Entry 7Z8K (electron microscopy, 4.37 A resolution (low resolution: residue-level contacts below are approximate; hydrogen-bond / salt-bridge calls are withheld)); this record covers chains e and i of the 9 polymer chains in the assembly.

[Chain e]
Protein: Cytoplasmic dynein 1 heavy chain 1
Source organism: Homo sapiens
UniProt: Q14204 (DYHC1_HUMAN); residues 1-4646 here = UniProt positions 1-4646
Amino-acid sequence (4646 residues; each row starts with the number of its first residue):
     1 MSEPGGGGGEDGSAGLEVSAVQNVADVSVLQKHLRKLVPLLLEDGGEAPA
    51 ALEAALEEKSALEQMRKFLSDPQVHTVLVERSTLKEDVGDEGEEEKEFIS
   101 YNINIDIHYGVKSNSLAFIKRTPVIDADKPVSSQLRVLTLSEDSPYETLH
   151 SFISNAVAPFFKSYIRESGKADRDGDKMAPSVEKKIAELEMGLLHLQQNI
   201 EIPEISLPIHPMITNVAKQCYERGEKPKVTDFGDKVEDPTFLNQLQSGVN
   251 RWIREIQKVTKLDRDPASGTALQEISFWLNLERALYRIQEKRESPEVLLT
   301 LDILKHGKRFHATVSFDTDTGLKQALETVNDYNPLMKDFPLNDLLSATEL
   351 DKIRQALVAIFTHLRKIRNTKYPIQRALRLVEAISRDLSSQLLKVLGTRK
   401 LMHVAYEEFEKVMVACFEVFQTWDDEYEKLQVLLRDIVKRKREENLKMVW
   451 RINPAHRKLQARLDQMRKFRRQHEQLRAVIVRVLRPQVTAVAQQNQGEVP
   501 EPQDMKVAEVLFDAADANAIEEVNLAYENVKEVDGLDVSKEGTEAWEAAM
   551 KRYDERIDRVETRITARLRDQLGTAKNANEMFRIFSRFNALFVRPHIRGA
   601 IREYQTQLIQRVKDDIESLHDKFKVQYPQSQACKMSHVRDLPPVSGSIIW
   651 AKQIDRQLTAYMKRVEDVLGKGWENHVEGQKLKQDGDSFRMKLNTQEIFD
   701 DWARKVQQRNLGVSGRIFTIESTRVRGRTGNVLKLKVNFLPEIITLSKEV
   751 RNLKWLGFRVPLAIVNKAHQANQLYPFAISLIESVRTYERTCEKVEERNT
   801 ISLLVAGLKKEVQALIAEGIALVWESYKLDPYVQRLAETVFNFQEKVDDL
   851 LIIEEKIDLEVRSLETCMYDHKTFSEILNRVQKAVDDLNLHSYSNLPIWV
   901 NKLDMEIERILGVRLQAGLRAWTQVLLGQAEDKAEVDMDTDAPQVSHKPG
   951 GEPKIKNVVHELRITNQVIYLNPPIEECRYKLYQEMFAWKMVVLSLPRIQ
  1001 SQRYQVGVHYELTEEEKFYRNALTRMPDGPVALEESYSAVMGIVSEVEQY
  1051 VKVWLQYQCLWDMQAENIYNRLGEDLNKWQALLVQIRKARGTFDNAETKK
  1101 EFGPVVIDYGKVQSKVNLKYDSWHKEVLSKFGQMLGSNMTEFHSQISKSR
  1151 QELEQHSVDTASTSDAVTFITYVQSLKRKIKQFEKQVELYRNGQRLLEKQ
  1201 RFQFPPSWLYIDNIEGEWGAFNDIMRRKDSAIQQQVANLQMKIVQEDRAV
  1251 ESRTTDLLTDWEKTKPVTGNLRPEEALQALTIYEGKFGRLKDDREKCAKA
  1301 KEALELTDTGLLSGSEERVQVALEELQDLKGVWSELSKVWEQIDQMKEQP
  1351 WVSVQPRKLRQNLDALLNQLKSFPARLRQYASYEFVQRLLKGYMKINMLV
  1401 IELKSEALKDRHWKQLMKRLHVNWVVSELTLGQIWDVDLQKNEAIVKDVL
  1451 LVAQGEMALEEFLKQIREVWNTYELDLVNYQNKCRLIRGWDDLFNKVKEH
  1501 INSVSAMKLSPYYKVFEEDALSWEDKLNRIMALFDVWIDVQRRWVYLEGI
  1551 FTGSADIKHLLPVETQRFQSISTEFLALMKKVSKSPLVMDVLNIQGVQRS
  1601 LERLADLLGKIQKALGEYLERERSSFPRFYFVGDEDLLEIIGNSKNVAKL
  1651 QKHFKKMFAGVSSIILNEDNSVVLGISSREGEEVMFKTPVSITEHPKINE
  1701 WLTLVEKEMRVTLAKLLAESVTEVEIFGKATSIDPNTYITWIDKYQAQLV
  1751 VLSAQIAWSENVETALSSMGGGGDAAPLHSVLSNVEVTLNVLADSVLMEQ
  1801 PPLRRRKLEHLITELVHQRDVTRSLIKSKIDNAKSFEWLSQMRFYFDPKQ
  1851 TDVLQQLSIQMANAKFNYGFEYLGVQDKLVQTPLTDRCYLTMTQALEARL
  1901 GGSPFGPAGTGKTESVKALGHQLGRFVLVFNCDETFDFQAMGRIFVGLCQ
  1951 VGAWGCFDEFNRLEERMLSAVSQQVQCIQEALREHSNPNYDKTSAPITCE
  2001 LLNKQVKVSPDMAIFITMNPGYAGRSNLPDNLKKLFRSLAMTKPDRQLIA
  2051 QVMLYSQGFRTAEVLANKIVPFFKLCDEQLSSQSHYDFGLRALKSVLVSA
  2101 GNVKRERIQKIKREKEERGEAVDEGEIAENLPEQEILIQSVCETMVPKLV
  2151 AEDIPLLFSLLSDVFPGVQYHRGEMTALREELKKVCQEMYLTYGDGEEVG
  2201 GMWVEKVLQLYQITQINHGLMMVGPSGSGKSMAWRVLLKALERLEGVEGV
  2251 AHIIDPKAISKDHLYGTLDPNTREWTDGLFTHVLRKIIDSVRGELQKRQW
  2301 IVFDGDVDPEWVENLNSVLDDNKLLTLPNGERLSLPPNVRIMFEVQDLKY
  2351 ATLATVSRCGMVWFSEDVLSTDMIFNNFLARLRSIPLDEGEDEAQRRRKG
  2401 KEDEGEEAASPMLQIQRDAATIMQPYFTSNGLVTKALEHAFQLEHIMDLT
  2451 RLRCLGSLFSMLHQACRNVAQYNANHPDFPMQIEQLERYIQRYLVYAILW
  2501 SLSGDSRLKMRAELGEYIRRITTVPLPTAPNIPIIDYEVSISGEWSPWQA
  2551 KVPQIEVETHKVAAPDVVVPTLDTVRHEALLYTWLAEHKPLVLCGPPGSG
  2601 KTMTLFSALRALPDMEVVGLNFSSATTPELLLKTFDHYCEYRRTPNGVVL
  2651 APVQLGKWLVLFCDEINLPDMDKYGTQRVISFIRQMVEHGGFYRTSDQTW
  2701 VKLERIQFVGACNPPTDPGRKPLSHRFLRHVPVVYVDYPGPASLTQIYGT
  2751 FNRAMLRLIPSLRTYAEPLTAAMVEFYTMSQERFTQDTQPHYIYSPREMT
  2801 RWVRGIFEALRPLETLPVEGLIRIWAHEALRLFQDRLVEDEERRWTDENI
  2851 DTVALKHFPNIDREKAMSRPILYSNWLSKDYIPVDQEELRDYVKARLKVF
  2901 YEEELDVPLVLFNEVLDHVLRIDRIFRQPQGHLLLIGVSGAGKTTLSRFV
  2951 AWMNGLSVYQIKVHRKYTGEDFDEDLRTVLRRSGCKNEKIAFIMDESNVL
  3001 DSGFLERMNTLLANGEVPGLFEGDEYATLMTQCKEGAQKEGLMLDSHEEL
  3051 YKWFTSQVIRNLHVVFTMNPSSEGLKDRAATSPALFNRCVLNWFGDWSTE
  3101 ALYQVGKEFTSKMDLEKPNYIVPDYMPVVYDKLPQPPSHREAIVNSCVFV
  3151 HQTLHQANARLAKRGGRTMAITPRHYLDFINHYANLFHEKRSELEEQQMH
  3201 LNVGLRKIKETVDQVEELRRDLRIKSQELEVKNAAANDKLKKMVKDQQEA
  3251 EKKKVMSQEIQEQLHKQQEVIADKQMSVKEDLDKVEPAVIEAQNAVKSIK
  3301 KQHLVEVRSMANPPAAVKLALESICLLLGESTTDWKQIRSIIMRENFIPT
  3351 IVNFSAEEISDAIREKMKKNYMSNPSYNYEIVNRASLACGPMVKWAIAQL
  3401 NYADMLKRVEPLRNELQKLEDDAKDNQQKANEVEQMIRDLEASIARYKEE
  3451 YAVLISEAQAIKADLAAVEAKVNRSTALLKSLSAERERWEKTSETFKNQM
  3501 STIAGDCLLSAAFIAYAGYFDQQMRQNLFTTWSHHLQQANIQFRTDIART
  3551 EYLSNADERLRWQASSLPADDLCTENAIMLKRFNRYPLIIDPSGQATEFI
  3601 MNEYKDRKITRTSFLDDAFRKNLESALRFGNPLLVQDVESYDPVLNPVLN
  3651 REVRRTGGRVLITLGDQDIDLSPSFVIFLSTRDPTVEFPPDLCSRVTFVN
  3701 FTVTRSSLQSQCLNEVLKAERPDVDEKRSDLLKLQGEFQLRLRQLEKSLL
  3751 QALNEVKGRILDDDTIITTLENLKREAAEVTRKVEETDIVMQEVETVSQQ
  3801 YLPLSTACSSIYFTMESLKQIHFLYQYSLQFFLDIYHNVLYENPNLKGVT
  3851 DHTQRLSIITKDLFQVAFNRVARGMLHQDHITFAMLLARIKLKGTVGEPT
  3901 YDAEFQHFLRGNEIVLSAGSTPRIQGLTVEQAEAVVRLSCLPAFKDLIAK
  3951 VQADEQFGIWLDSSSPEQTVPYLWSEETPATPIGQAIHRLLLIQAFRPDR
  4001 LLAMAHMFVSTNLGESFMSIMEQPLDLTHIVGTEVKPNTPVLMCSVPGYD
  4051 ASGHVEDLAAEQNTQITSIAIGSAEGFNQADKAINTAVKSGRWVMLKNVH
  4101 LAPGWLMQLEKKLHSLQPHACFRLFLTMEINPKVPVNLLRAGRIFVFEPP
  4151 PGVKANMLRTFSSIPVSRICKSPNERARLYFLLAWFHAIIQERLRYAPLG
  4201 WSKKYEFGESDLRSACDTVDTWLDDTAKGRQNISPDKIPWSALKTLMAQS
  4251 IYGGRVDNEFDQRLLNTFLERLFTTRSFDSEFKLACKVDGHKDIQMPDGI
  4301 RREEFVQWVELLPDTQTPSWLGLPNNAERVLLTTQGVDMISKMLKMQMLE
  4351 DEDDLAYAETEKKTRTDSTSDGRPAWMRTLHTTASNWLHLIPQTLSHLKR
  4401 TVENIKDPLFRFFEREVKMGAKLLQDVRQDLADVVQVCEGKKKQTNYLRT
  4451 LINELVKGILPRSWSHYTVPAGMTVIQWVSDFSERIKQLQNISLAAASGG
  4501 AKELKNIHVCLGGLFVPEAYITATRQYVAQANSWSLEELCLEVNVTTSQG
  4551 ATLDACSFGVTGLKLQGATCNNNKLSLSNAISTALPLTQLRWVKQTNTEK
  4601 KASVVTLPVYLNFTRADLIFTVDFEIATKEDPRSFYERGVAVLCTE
Disordered / not traced: 1-209, 489-511, 1063-1096, 1121-4646
Swiss-Prot annotation at these positions:
  - binding site (ATP): Gly1906 to Thr1913, Gly2224 to Ser2231, Gly2595 to Thr2602, Gly2937 to Thr2944
  - modified residue: Ser2 (N-acetylserine), Ser70 (Phosphoserine), Lys1125 (N6-acetyllysine), Ser1230 (Phosphoserine), Lys3480 (N6-acetyllysine), Ser4162 (Phosphoserine), Lys4283 (N6-acetyllysine), Thr4366 (Phosphothreonine), Ser4368 (Phosphoserine)
  - natural variant: Glu94 (E94K: Found in a patient with spinal muscular atrophy; uncertain significance), Lys129 (K129I: In CDCBM13), Arg264 (R264L: In SMALED1), His306 (H306R: In CMT2O and SMALED1), Ile584 (I584L: In SMALED1), Arg598 (R598C: In CMT2O and SMALED1), Thr659 to Met662 (deletion: In CDCBM13), Lys671 (K671E: In SMALED1), Pro776 (P776L: In SMALED1), Tyr970 (Y970C: In SMALED1), Gly1132 (G1132E: In SMALED1), Gln1194 (Q1194R: In CMT2O), 9 further natural variant entries in UniProt

[Chain i]
Protein: Cytoplasmic dynein 1 light intermediate chain 2
Source organism: Homo sapiens
UniProt: O43237 (DC1L2_HUMAN); numbering as in UniProt (aligned over 1-492)
Amino-acid sequence (492 residues; row label = number of the first residue in the row):
     1 MAPVGVEKKLLLGPNGPAVAAAGDLTSEEEEGQSLWSSILSEVSTRARSK
    51 LPSGKNILVFGEDGSGKTTLMTKLQGAEHGKKGRGLEYLYLSVHDEDRDD
   101 HTRCNVWILDGDLYHKGLLKFAVSAESLPETLVIFVADMSRPWTVMESLQ
   151 KWASVLREHIDKMKIPPEKMRELERKFVKDFQDYMEPEEGCQGSPQRRGP
   201 LTSGSDEENVALPLGDNVLTHNLGIPVLVVCTKCDAVSVLEKEHDYRDEH
   251 LDFIQSHLRRFCLQYGAALIYTSVKEEKNLDLLYKYIVHKTYGFHFTTPA
   301 LVVEKDAVFIPAGWDNEKKIAILHENFTTVKPEDAYEDFIVKPPVRKLVH
   351 DKELAAEDEQVFLMKQQSLLAKQPATPTRASESPARGPSGSPRTQGRGGP
   401 ASVPSSSPGTSVKKPDPNIKNNAASEGVLASFFNSLLSKKTGSPGSPGAG
   451 GVQSTAKKSGQKTVLSNVQEELDRMTRKPDSMVTNSSTENEA
Disordered / not traced: 1-102, 187-224, 374-492
Swiss-Prot annotation at these positions:
  - binding site (ATP): Gly61 to Thr68
  - modified residue: Ser194 (Phosphoserine), Ser383 (Phosphoserine), Ser391 (Phosphoserine), Arg397 (Omega-N-methylarginine), Thr441 (Phosphothreonine), Ser443 (Phosphoserine), Ser446 (Phosphoserine)

[Chain e / chain i interface]
Pairs across the interface (5; chain e residue first):
  Ala806(e) - Leu354(i)
  Ala806(e) - Ala355(i)
  Ala806(e) - Ala356(i)
  Lys809(e) - Ala356(i)
  Pro1030(e) - Tyr114(i)
Interface residues without a listed pair, chain e (5 interface residues in all): Leu733, Lys810
Interface residues without a listed pair, chain i (5 interface residues in all): Leu363

[Summary]
The chain e/chain i interface involves 5 residues from each chain. UniProt lists 32 ATP-binding residues on
chain e; 8 ATP-binding residues on chain i.
Here chain e is Cytoplasmic dynein 1 heavy chain 1 and chain i is Cytoplasmic dynein 1 light intermediate
chain 2, both from Homo sapiens. Entry 7Z8K (Cytoplasmic dynein (A1) bound to BICDR1) was determined by
electron microscopy together with 7Z8J and 7Z8L from the same study.
